Entry 4U9I (X-ray diffraction, 1.06 A resolution); this record covers chains S and L.

Chain S:
Name: Periplasmic [NiFe] hydrogenase small subunit
Source organism: Desulfovibrio vulgaris
Notes: EC 1.12.2.1
Reference sequence: P21853 (PHNS_DESVM); residues 3-267 here correspond to UniProt positions 53-317 (UniProt number = residue number + 50)
Amino-acid sequence (265 residues; numbered 3 to 267; the number before each row is that of its first residue):
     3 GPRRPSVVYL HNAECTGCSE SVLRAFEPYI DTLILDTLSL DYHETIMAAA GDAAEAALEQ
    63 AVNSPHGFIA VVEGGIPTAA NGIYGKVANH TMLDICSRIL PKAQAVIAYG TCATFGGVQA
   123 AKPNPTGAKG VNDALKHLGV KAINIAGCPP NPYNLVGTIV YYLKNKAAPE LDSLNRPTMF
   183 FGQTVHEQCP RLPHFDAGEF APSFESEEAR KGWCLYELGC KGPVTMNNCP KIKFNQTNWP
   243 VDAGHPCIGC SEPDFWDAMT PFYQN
Metal / ion sites: 4Fe-4S cluster Fe site 1: Cys-17, Cys-20, Cys-114, Cys-150; 4Fe-4S cluster Fe site 2: His-188, Cys-191, Cys-216, Cys-222; 3Fe-4S cluster Fe: Cys-231, Cys-249, Cys-252
Ligand contacts:
  - 3Fe-4S cluster (F3S): Val-187, Thr-227, Asn-229, Cys-231, Phe-236, Trp-241, Pro-242, Cys-249, Ile-250, Gly-251, Cys-252, Ser-253
  - 4Fe-4S cluster (SF4), molecule 1: Glu-16, Cys-17, Thr-18, Gly-19, Cys-20, Glu-75, Gly-112, Thr-113, Cys-114, Val-120, Gly-149, Cys-150, Pro-151
  - 4Fe-4S cluster (SF4), molecule 2: Val-187, His-188, Cys-191, Arg-193, Leu-194, Phe-197, Cys-216, Leu-217, Tyr-218, Cys-222, Gly-224, Pro-225, Val-243

Chain L:
Name: Periplasmic [NiFe] hydrogenase large subunit
Source organism: Desulfovibrio vulgaris
Notes: EC 1.12.2.1
Reference sequence: P21852 (PHNL_DESVM); numbering as in UniProt (aligned over 20-552)
Amino-acid sequence (533 residues; row label = number of the first residue in the row):
    20 SYSGPIVVDP VTRIEGHLRI EVEVENGKVK NAYSSSTLFR GLEIILKGRD PRDAQHFTQR
    80 TCGVCTYTHA LASTRCVDNA VGVHIPKNAT YIRNLVLGAQ YLHDHIVHFY HLHALDFVDV
   140 TAALKADPAK AAKVASSISP RKTTAADLKA VQDKLKTFVE SGQLGPFTNA YFLGGHPAYY
   200 LDPETNLIAT AHYLEALRLQ VKAARAMAVF GAKNPHTQFT VVGGVTCYDA LTPQRIAEFE
   260 ALWKETKAFV DEVYIPDLLV VAAAYKDWTQ YGGTDNFITF GEFPKDEYDL NSRFFKPGVV
   320 FKRDFKNIKP FDKMQIEEHV RHSWYEGAEA RHPWKGQTQP KYTDLHGDDR YSWMKAPRYM
   380 GEPMETGPLA QVLIAYSQGH PKVKAVTDAV LAKLGVGPEA LFSTLGRTAA RGIETAVIAE
   440 YVGVMLQEYK DNIAKGDNVI CAPWEMPKQA EGVGFVNAPR GGLSHWIRIE DGKIGNFQLV
   500 VPSTWTLGPR CDKNKLSPVE ASLIGTPVAD AKRPVEILRT VHSFDPCIAC GVH
Swiss-Prot annotation at these positions:
  - binding site (Mg(2+)): Glu-62, Leu-498, His-552
  - binding site (Ni(2+)): Cys-81, Cys-84, Cys-546, Cys-549
  - binding site (Fe cation): Cys-84, Cys-549
Metal / ion sites: Mg2+: Glu-62, Leu-498; Ni ion: Cys-81, Cys-84, Cys-546, Cys-549
Ligand contacts: NWN (hydrido[hydridonickel(2+)]bis(hydrocyanato-1kappaC)(hydroxymethyl)iron): Cys-81, Cys-84, Thr-87, His-88, Ala-477, Pro-478, Arg-479, Leu-482, Val-500, Pro-501, Ser-502, Cys-546, Cys-549

Interface between chain S and chain L:
Pairs across the interface - 170 pairs, chain S then chain L:
  Arg-5(S) / Gln-182(L)
  Arg-6(S) / Phe-177(L)
  Arg-6(S) / Ser-180(L)  hydrogen bond
  Arg-6(S) / Gln-182(L)  hydrogen bond (backbone-side chain)
  His-13(S) / His-36(L)  hydrogen bond (backbone-side chain)
  Asn-14(S) / His-36(L)  hydrogen bond (backbone-side chain)
  Asn-14(S) / Leu-57(L)
  Ala-15(S) / Leu-57(L)  hydrophobic
  Glu-16(S) / Glu-34(L)
  Glu-16(S) / His-36(L)  salt bridge
  Glu-16(S) / Ala-548(L)
  Cys-17(S) / Glu-34(L)
  Cys-17(S) / Arg-59(L)
  Cys-17(S) / Arg-79(L)
  Cys-17(S) / Thr-80(L)
  Cys-17(S) / Cys-81(L)
  Cys-17(S) / Gly-82(L)  hydrogen bond (backbone-backbone)
  Cys-17(S) / His-235(L)  hydrogen bond
  Thr-18(S) / Glu-34(L)  hydrogen bond
  Thr-18(S) / Val-83(L)
  Gly-19(S) / Gly-82(L)
  Gly-19(S) / Pro-234(L)
  Glu-22(S) / Gly-82(L)
  Glu-22(S) / Val-83(L)
  Glu-22(S) / His-122(L)
  Glu-22(S) / Pro-234(L)
  Ser-23(S) / Pro-234(L)
  Leu-25(S) / Gln-219(L)  hydrogen bond (backbone-side chain)
  Leu-25(S) / Val-220(L)
  Arg-26(S) / His-122(L)  hydrogen bond
  Arg-26(S) / Gln-219(L)  hydrogen bond
  Arg-26(S) / Ala-223(L)
  Arg-26(S) / Asn-233(L)  hydrogen bond
  Phe-28(S) / Arg-224(L)
  Tyr-31(S) / Arg-217(L)
  Asp-33(S) / Arg-217(L)  salt bridge
  Thr-34(S) / Arg-217(L)  hydrogen bond
  Ile-36(S) / Phe-177(L)
  Leu-37(S) / Phe-177(L)  hydrophobic
  Asp-38(S) / Lys-173(L)  salt bridge
  Ser-41(S) / Gln-182(L)
  Leu-42(S) / Gly-184(L)
  Leu-42(S) / Pro-185(L)
  Asp-43(S) / Gly-184(L)
  Tyr-44(S) / Pro-29(L)
  Glu-46(S) / Thr-31(L)
  Glu-46(S) / Arg-32(L)  hydrogen bond (backbone-backbone)
  Glu-46(S) / His-36(L)  salt bridge
  Thr-47(S) / Arg-32(L)
  Thr-47(S) / Leu-131(L)
  Ile-48(S) / Arg-32(L)
  Met-49(S) / Thr-31(L)
  Met-49(S) / Arg-32(L)  hydrogen bond (backbone-side chain)
  Met-49(S) / Pro-185(L)
  Ala-50(S) / Arg-32(L)  hydrogen bond (backbone-side chain)
  Ala-50(S) / Leu-134(L)  hydrophobic
  Ala-50(S) / Pro-185(L)  hydrogen bond (backbone-backbone)
  Ala-50(S) / Ala-189(L)  hydrophobic
  Ala-51(S) / Thr-31(L)  hydrogen bond (backbone-side chain)
  Ala-51(S) / Thr-187(L)
  Ala-51(S) / Asn-188(L)
  Ala-52(S) / Val-27(L)  hydrophobic
  Ala-52(S) / Pro-29(L)
  Ala-52(S) / Thr-31(L)
  Ala-52(S) / Tyr-190(L)  hydrogen bond (backbone-side chain)
  Gly-53(S) / Val-27(L)
  Gly-53(S) / Asp-28(L)
  Gly-53(S) / Pro-29(L)  hydrogen bond (backbone-backbone)
  Ala-55(S) / Asn-188(L)  hydrogen bond (backbone-side chain)
  Ala-58(S) / Asn-188(L)
  Ala-59(S) / Thr-187(L)
  Ala-59(S) / Asn-188(L)
  Gln-62(S) / Thr-187(L)
  Gln-62(S) / Asn-188(L)  hydrogen bond
  Ile-85(S) / Tyr-361(L)  hydrophobic
  Tyr-86(S) / Thr-56(L)
  Tyr-86(S) / Leu-57(L)
  Tyr-86(S) / Phe-58(L)  hydrogen bond (backbone-backbone)
  Tyr-86(S) / Pro-359(L)
  Tyr-86(S) / Trp-372(L)  hydrophobic
  Gly-87(S) / Thr-56(L)
  Gly-87(S) / Leu-57(L)
  Lys-88(S) / Thr-56(L)  hydrogen bond (backbone-side chain)
  Lys-88(S) / Tyr-361(L)  hydrogen bond
  Lys-88(S) / Asp-363(L)  salt bridge
  Val-89(S) / Asp-28(L)
  Val-89(S) / His-36(L)
  Ala-90(S) / Asp-28(L)  hydrogen bond (backbone-side chain)
  Asn-91(S) / Asp-28(L)
  Asn-91(S) / Arg-38(L)
  Asn-91(S) / Leu-364(L)
  Met-94(S) / His-36(L)
  Val-120(S) / Leu-61(L)  hydrophobic
  Val-120(S) / Ile-64(L)
  Gln-121(S) / Arg-59(L)
  Gln-121(S) / Ile-64(L)
  Ala-123(S) / Ile-64(L)
  Ala-123(S) / Arg-68(L)
  Lys-124(S) / Ile-64(L)
  Lys-124(S) / Arg-68(L)  hydrogen bond (backbone-side chain)
  Pro-125(S) / Ile-63(L)  hydrophobic
  Pro-125(S) / Ile-64(L)
  Pro-127(S) / Arg-59(L)
  Thr-128(S) / Phe-58(L)
  Thr-128(S) / Arg-59(L)
  Cys-150(S) / Arg-79(L)  hydrogen bond (backbone-side chain)
  Cys-150(S) / Lys-232(L)
  Cys-150(S) / His-235(L)
  Pro-151(S) / Pro-234(L)
  Pro-151(S) / His-235(L)
  Phe-206(S) / Val-240(L)  hydrophobic
  Phe-206(S) / Thr-245(L)
  Phe-206(S) / Tyr-247(L)  hydrogen bond (backbone-side chain)
  Phe-206(S) / Cys-460(L)  hydrophobic
  Glu-207(S) / Tyr-247(L)
  Glu-207(S) / Cys-460(L)
  Glu-207(S) / Pro-462(L)
  Ser-208(S) / Tyr-247(L)
  Ala-211(S) / Tyr-247(L)
  Arg-212(S) / Tyr-247(L)
  Arg-212(S) / Leu-250(L)
  Arg-212(S) / Asn-457(L)  hydrogen bond (side chain-backbone)
  Phe-236(S) / Lys-232(L)
  Asn-237(S) / Arg-224(L)  hydrogen bond (backbone-side chain)
  Asn-237(S) / Ala-227(L)
  Asn-237(S) / Lys-232(L)
  Asn-237(S) / Asn-233(L)  hydrogen bond (side chain-backbone)
  Gln-238(S) / Arg-224(L)  hydrogen bond
  Thr-239(S) / Arg-224(L)
  Thr-239(S) / Ala-227(L)
  Thr-239(S) / Arg-254(L)  hydrogen bond
  Thr-239(S) / Glu-257(L)  hydrogen bond
  Asn-240(S) / Ala-227(L)  hydrogen bond (side chain-backbone)
  Asn-240(S) / Val-228(L)  hydrogen bond (side chain-backbone)
  Asn-240(S) / Ala-231(L)
  Asn-240(S) / Arg-254(L)  hydrogen bond
  Trp-241(S) / Ala-231(L)  hydrogen bond (backbone-backbone)
  Pro-242(S) / Ala-231(L)  hydrophobic
  Pro-242(S) / Lys-232(L)
  Pro-242(S) / Gln-237(L)
  Ala-245(S) / Ala-231(L)  hydrophobic
  Ala-245(S) / Thr-245(L)  hydrogen bond (backbone-side chain)
  Ala-245(S) / Cys-246(L)  hydrogen bond (backbone-backbone)
  Gly-246(S) / Thr-245(L)
  His-247(S) / His-75(L)
  His-247(S) / Gln-237(L)
  His-247(S) / Thr-239(L)
  His-247(S) / Val-240(L)
  His-247(S) / Thr-245(L)
  Pro-248(S) / Gln-237(L)  hydrogen bond (backbone-side chain)
  Cys-249(S) / Gln-237(L)
  Ile-250(S) / Gln-237(L)
  Trp-258(S) / Arg-68(L)  hydrogen bond (backbone-side chain)
  Trp-258(S) / His-75(L)
  Trp-258(S) / Phe-76(L)  hydrophobic
  Trp-258(S) / Arg-79(L)
  Asp-259(S) / Arg-68(L)  salt bridge
  Thr-262(S) / Arg-68(L)
  Thr-262(S) / Asp-72(L)
  Pro-263(S) / Asp-69(L)
  Pro-263(S) / Asp-72(L)
  Phe-264(S) / Asp-72(L)  hydrogen bond (backbone-side chain)
  Phe-264(S) / His-75(L)
  Phe-264(S) / Phe-76(L)  hydrophobic
  Tyr-265(S) / Arg-71(L)
  Tyr-265(S) / Gln-74(L)  hydrogen bond
  Tyr-265(S) / His-75(L)  hydrogen bond
  Tyr-265(S) / Thr-239(L)
  Tyr-265(S) / Val-240(L)
  Gln-266(S) / Arg-71(L)
Also at the interface, not in a pair above, chain S (84 interface residues in all): Ala-27, Ile-32, Ala-56, Glu-57, Pro-79, Asp-244
Also at the interface, not in a pair above, chain L (82 interface residues in all): Ile-33, Gly-35, Gly-60, His-130, Phe-186, Phe-191, Leu-216, Phe-229, Phe-238, Asp-248, Val-458, Leu-537

In short:
Chain S and chain L form an interface of 84 and 82 residues respectively, with 45 hydrogen bonds and 6 salt
bridges. Polar pairs include Glu-16(S)/His-36(L), Asp-33(S)/Arg-217(L) and Asp-38(S)/Lys-173(L). Bound to
chain S: 4Fe-4S cluster and 3Fe-4S cluster. Chain L binds compound NWN.
Chain S is Periplasmic [NiFe] hydrogenase small subunit and chain L is Periplasmic [NiFe] hydrogenase large
subunit, both from Desulfovibrio vulgaris; the structure, High Resolution Structure Of The Ni-R State Of
[Nife]Hydrogenase From Desulufovibrio Vulgaris Miyazaki F, was determined by X-ray diffraction, deposited
together with 4U9H.
